7ML0 - chains Q and R of the 28 polymer chains in the assembly; structure by electron microscopy, 3.00 A resolution.

[Chain Q]
Name: Transcription initiation factor IIF subunit alpha
From: Saccharomyces cerevisiae
UniProt: P41895 (T2FA_YEAST); residue numbers follow UniProt; this construct covers 1-735
Sequence (735 residues; row label = number of the first residue in the row):
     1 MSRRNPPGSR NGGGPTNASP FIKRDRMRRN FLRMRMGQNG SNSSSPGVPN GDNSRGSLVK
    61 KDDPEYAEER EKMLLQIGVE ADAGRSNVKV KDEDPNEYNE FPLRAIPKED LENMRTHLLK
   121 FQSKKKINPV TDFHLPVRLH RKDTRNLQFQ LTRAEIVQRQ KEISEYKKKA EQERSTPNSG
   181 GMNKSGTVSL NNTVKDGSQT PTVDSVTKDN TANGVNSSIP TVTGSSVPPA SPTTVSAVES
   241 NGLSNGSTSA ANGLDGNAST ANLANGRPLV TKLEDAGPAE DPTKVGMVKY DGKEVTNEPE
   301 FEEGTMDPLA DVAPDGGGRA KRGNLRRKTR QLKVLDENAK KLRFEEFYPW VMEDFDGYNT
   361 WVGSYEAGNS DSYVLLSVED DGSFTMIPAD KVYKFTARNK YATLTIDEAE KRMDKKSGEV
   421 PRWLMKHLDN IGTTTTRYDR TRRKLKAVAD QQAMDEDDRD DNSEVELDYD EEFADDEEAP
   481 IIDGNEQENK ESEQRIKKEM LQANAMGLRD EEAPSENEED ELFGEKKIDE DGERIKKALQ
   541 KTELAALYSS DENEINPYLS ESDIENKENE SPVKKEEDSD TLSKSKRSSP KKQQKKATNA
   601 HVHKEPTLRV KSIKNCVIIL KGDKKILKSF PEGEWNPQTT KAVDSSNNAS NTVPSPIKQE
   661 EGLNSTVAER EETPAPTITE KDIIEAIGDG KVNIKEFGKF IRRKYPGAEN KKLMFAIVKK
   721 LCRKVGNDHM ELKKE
Disordered / not traced: 1-20, 36-96, 143-326, 356-357, 416-735
Swiss-Prot annotation at these positions:
  - modified residue: Ser-198 (Phosphoserine), Thr-200 (Phosphothreonine), Ser-515 (Phosphoserine), Ser-560 (Phosphoserine), Ser-562 (Phosphoserine), Ser-571 (Phosphoserine), Ser-655 (Phosphoserine)

[Chain R]
Name: Transcription initiation factor IIF subunit beta
From: Saccharomyces cerevisiae
UniProt: A0A6A5PZ00 (A0A6A5PZ00_YEASX); numbering as in UniProt (aligned over 1-400)
Sequence (400 residues; each row starts with the number of its first residue):
     1 MSSGSAGAPA LSNNSTNSVA KEKSGNISGD EYLSQEEEVF DGNDIENNET KVYEESLDLD
    61 LERSNRQVWL VRLPMFLAEK WRDRNNLHGQ ELGKIRINKD GSKITLLLNE NDNDSIPHEY
   121 DLELTKKVVE NEYVFTEQNL KKYQQRKKEL EADPEKQRQA YLKKQEREEE LKKKQQQQKR
   181 RNNRKKFNHR VMTDRDGRDR YIPYVKTIPK KTAIVGTVCH ECQVMPSMND PNYHKIVEQR
   241 RNIVKLNNKE RITTLDETVG VTMSHTGMSM RSDNSNFLKV GREKAKSNIK SIRMPKKEIL
   301 DYLFKLFDEY DYWSLKGLKE RTRQPEAHLK ECLDKVATLV KKGPYAFKYT LRPEYKKLKE
   361 EERKATLGEL ADEQTGSAGD NAQGDAEADL EDEIEMEDVV
Disordered / not traced: 1-57, 83-91, 100-101, 111-116, 139-206, 227-232, 281-293, 352-400

[Chain Q / chain R interface]
Pairs across the interface - 87 pairs, chain Q then chain R:
  Glu-97(Q) with Ile-97(R)
  Tyr-98(Q) with Ile-95(R); Arg-96(R); Ile-97(R); Asn-98(R)
  Asn-99(Q) with Ile-95(R), hydrogen bond (backbone-backbone)
  Glu-100(Q) with Lys-94(R); Ile-95(R), hydrogen bond (backbone-backbone); Arg-96(R)
  Phe-101(Q) with Gly-93(R), hydrogen bond (backbone-backbone); Lys-94(R); Ile-95(R), hydrophobic
  Pro-102(Q) with Leu-92(R), hydrophobic; Gly-93(R)
  Leu-103(Q) with Leu-92(R), hydrogen bond (backbone-backbone); Gly-93(R)
  Asn-113(Q) with Glu-137(R); Gln-138(R)
  Met-114(Q) with Thr-136(R), hydrogen bond; Glu-137(R); Gln-138(R)
  Arg-115(Q) with Thr-136(R); Glu-137(R), salt bridge
  Thr-116(Q) with Phe-135(R); Thr-136(R)
  His-117(Q) with Val-134(R); Phe-135(R), hydrogen bond (backbone-backbone); Glu-137(R), salt bridge
  Leu-118(Q) with Tyr-133(R); Val-134(R), hydrophobic; Phe-135(R)
  Leu-119(Q) with Glu-132(R); Tyr-133(R), hydrogen bond (backbone-backbone); Phe-135(R), hydrophobic
  Lys-120(Q) with Asn-131(R); Glu-132(R), salt bridge
  Phe-121(Q) with Asn-131(R), hydrogen bond (backbone-backbone); Tyr-133(R), hydrophobic
  Ser-123(Q) with Asn-131(R)
  Lys-124(Q) with Asn-131(R)
  Lys-125(Q) with Asn-131(R), hydrogen bond (backbone-side chain)
  Lys-126(Q) with Glu-130(R); Asn-131(R)
  Ile-127(Q) with Asn-131(R); Tyr-133(R), hydrogen bond (backbone-side chain)
  Asn-128(Q) with Asn-131(R); Tyr-133(R), hydrogen bond (backbone-side chain)
  Pro-129(Q) with Tyr-133(R)
  Val-130(Q) with Leu-61(R)
  Thr-131(Q) with Leu-61(R)
  Val-137(Q) with Asp-58(R); Leu-59(R), hydrogen bond (backbone-backbone)
  Arg-138(Q) with Asp-58(R); Leu-59(R)
  Leu-139(Q) with Leu-59(R); Phe-135(R), hydrophobic; Thr-212(R)
  His-140(Q) with Ile-208(R); Pro-209(R)
  Arg-141(Q) with Thr-207(R); Ile-208(R), hydrogen bond (backbone-backbone)
  Trp-350(Q) with Phe-135(R), hydrophobic; Glu-137(R)
  Asp-371(Q) with Arg-82(R), hydrogen bond (backbone-side chain)
  Ser-372(Q) with Val-71(R); Arg-72(R); Leu-73(R)
  Tyr-373(Q) with Leu-70(R), hydrophobic; Val-71(R); Arg-72(R), hydrogen bond; Arg-82(R)
  Val-374(Q) with Leu-70(R); Val-71(R); Trp-81(R), hydrophobic; Arg-82(R)
  Leu-375(Q) with Trp-69(R); Leu-70(R), hydrophobic
  Leu-376(Q) with Val-68(R); Trp-69(R), hydrogen bond (backbone-backbone); Val-71(R), hydrophobic
  Ser-377(Q) with Arg-66(R); Val-68(R)
  Val-378(Q) with Arg-66(R); Gln-67(R)
  Phe-384(Q) with Ile-95(R), hydrophobic
  Met-386(Q) with Trp-81(R), hydrophobic
  Pro-388(Q) with Arg-82(R)
Also at the interface, not in a pair above, chain Q (45 interface residues in all): Lys-142, Glu-379, Ala-389
Also at the interface, not in a pair above, chain R (40 interface residues in all): Asp-60, Arg-63, Lys-210, Ala-213, Ile-214, Val-215, Glu-221

[Summary]
Chain Q and chain R form an interface of 45 and 40 residues respectively; the contacts include 16 hydrogen
bonds and 3 salt bridges. Among the polar pairs are Arg-115(Q)/Glu-137(R), His-117(Q)/Glu-137(R) and
Lys-120(Q)/Glu-132(R).
Here chain Q is Transcription initiation factor IIF subunit alpha and chain R is Transcription initiation
factor IIF subunit beta, both from Saccharomyces cerevisiae. Entry 7ML0 (RNA polymerase II pre-initiation
complex (PIC1)) was determined by electron microscopy together with 7MEI, 7MK9, 7MKA, 7ML1, 7ML2, 7ML3 and
7ML4 from the same study.
